Entry 7ZT4 (X-ray diffraction, 2.02 A resolution); this record covers chains A and B of the 4 polymer chains in the assembly.

[Chain A]
Name: Major histocompatibility complex class I-related gene protein
Organism: Homo sapiens
UniProtKB: Q95460 (HMR1_HUMAN); residues 1-270 here correspond to UniProt positions 23-292 (UniProt number = residue number + 22)
Chain sequence (290 residues; numbered 0 to 289; the number before each row is that of its first residue; numbering starts at 0):
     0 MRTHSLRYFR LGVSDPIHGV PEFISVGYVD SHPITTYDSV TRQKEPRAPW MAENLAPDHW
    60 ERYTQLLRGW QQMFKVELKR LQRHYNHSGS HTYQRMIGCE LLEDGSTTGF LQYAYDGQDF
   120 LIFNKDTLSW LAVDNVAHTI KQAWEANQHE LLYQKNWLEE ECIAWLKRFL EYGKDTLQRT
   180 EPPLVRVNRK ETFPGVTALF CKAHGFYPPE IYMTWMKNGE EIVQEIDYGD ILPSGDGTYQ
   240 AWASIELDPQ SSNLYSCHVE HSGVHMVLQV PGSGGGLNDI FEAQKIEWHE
Not modelled in the structure: 218-219, 251-253, 269-289
Construct notes: initiating methionine (0); conflict S261 (Cys283 in Q95460); expression tag (271-289)
UniProt features mapped onto this chain:
  - binding site (5-(2-oxoethylideneamino)-6-(D-ribitylamino)uracil): R9, S24, K43, R94, Y152, Q153
  - binding site (5-(2-oxopropylideneamino)-6-(D-ribitylamino)uracil): R9, S24, K43, R94, Y152, Q153
  - binding site (7-hydroxy-6-methyl-8-(1-D-ribityl)lumazine): R9, S24, K43, R94, Y152, Q153
  - binding site (8-(9H-purin-6-yl)-2-oxa-8-azabicyclo[3.3.1]nona-3,6-diene-4,6-dicarbaldehyde): R9, K43, H58, R94
  - binding site (2-amino-4-oxopteridine-6-carbaldehyde): K43
  - binding site (pyridoxal): K43
  - glycosylation: N85 (N-linked (GlcNAc...) asparagine)
Disulfide bonds: C98-C161, C200-C256
Covalently attached groups: 2-azanyl-6-methyl-3H-pteridin-4-one (JSO) linked to K43
Small-molecule neighbours: 2-azanyl-6-methyl-3H-pteridin-4-one (JSO): Y7, R9, S24, T34, Y62, L66, W69, R94, I96, W156
What the authors report for this chain:
  - mutagenesis - E76Q/E149Q (KD = 0.6 uM): unchanged binding to AF7 TCR
  - mutagenesis - E76Q/E149Q: decreased binding to E8 TRBV6-1 TCR

[Chain B]
Name: Beta-2-microglobulin
Organism: Homo sapiens
UniProtKB: P61769 (B2MG_HUMAN); residues 1-99 here correspond to UniProt positions 21-119 (UniProt number = residue number + 20)
Chain sequence (100 residues; numbered 0 to 99; the number before each row is that of its first residue; numbering starts at 0):
     0 MIQRTPKIQV YSRHPAENGK SNFLNCYVSG FHPSDIEVDL LKNGERIEKV EHSDLSFSKD
    60 WSFYLLYYTE FTPTEKDEYA CRVNHVTLSQ PKIVKWDRDM
Not modelled in the structure: 99
Construct notes: initiating methionine (0)
UniProt features mapped onto this chain:
  - modified residue: Q2 (Pyrrolidone carboxylic acid)
  - glycosylation: I1 (N-linked (Glc) (glycation) isoleucine), K19 (N-linked (Glc) (glycation) lysine), K41 (N-linked (Glc) (glycation) lysine), K48 (N-linked (Glc) (glycation) lysine), K58 (N-linked (Glc) (glycation) lysine), K91 (N-linked (Glc) (glycation) lysine), K94 (N-linked (Glc) (glycation) lysine)
Disulfide bonds: C25-C80

[Chain A / chain B interface]
Pairs across the interface (48; chain A residue first):
  F8(A) with F56(B), hydrophobic; S57(B)
  L10(A) with S33(B); F56(B), hydrophobic
  I16(A) with D34(B)
  V19(A) with D34(B)
  V25(A) with F56(B), hydrophobic
  Y27(A) with S55(B); F56(B), hydrogen bond (side chain-backbone)
  R46(A) with D53(B), salt bridge
  H90(A) with M0(B)
  T91(A) with H31(B), hydrogen bond
  Q93(A) with H31(B); W60(B), hydrogen bond (side chain-backbone); F62(B)
  R94(A) with W60(B)
  M95(A) with K58(B); W60(B)
  Q111(A) with K58(B); W60(B)
  Y112(A) with W60(B)
  A113(A) with W60(B)
  D115(A) with I1(B); H31(B)
  G116(A) with R3(B), hydrogen bond (backbone-side chain); H31(B), hydrogen bond (backbone-side chain); D59(B); W60(B)
  Q117(A) with I1(B); R3(B)
  D118(A) with W60(B), hydrogen bond
  H203(A) with P14(B)
  D229(A) with K6(B), salt bridge; Q8(B), hydrogen bond
  L231(A) with Q8(B); Y10(B); Y26(B), hydrophobic
  P232(A) with Y10(B), hydrogen bond (backbone-side chain); N24(B); Y26(B), hydrophobic
  S233(A) with R12(B), hydrogen bond (backbone-side chain); N24(B), hydrogen bond (backbone-side chain)
  G234(A) with R12(B), hydrogen bond (backbone-side chain); L65(B)
  D235(A) with R12(B)
  Q239(A) with Y10(B); S11(B); R12(B)
Interface residues without a listed pair, chain A (31 interface residues in all): R6, I23, S89, R185
Interface residues without a listed pair, chain B (25 interface residues in all): H13, L54

[Summary]
31 residues of chain A and 25 residues of chain B are in contact; the contacts include 11 hydrogen bonds and 2
salt bridges. Among the polar pairs are R46(A)-D53(B), D229(A)-K6(B) and Y27(A)-F56(B). The paper reports that
E76Q/E149Q of chain A reduce binding to E8 TRBV6-1 TCR; E76Q/E149Q of chain A leave binding to AF7 TCR
unchanged.
Here chain A is Major histocompatibility complex class I-related gene protein and chain B is
Beta-2-microglobulin, both from Homo sapiens. Entry 7ZT4 (Structure of E8 TCR in complex with human MR1 bound
to 6FP) was determined by X-ray diffraction (same publication as 7ZT2, 7ZT3, 7ZT5, 7ZT7, 7ZT8 and 7ZT9).
